PDB entry 6V93 | electron microscopy, 3.10 A resolution | chains A and P of the 7 polymer chains in the assembly

# Chain A
Name: DNA polymerase zeta catalytic subunit
Organism: Saccharomyces cerevisiae (strain ATCC 204508 / S288c)
Notes: EC 2.7.7.7
UniProtKB: P14284 (DPOZ_YEAST); residues 1-1504 here = UniProt positions 1-1504
Sequence (1538 residues; each row starts with the number of its first residue; numbers below 1 keep their minus sign (Met-33 is residue -33)):
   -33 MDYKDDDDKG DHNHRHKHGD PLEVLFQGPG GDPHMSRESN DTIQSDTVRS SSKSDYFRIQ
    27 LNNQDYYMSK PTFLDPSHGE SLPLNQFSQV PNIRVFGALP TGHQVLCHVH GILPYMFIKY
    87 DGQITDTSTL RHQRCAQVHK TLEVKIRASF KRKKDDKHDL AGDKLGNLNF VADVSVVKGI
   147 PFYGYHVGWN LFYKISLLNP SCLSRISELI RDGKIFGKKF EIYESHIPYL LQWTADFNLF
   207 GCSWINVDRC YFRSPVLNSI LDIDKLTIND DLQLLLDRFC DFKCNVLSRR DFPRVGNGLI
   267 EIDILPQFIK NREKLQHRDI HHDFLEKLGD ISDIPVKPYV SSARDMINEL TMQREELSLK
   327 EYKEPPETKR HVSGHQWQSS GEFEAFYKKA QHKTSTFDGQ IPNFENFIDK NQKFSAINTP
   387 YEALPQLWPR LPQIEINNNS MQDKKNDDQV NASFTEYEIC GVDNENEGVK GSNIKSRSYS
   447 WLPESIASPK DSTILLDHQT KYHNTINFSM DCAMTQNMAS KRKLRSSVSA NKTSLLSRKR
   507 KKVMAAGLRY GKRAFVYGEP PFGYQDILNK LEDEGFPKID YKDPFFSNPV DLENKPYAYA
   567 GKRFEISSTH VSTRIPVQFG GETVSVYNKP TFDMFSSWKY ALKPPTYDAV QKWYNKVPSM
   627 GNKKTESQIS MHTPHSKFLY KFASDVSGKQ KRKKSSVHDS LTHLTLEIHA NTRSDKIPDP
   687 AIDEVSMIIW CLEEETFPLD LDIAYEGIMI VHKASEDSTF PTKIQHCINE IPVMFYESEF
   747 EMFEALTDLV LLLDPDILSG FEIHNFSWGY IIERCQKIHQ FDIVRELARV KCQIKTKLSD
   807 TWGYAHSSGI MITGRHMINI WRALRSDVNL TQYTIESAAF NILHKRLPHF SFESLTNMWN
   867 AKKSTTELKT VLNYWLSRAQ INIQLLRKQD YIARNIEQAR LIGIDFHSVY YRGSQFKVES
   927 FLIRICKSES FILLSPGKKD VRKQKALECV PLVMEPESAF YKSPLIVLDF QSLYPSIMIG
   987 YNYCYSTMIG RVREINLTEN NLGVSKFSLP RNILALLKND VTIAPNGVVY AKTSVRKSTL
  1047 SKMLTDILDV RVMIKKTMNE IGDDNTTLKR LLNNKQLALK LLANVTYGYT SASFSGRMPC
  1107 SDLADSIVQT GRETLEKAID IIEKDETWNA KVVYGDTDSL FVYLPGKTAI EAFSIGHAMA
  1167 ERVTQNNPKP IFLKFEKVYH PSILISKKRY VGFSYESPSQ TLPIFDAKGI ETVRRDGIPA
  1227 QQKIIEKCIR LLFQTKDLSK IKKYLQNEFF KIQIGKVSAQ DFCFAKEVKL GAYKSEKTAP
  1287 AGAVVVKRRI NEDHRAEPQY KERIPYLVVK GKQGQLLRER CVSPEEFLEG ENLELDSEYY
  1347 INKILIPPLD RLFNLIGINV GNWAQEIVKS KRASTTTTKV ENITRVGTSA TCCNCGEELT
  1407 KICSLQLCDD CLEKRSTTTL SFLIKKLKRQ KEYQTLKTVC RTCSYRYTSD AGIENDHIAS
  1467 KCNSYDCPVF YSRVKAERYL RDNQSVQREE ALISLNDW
Unresolved in the structure: -33 to 19, 118-129, 295-301, 363-364, 401-511, 625-661, 721-722, 799-804, 1373-1418, 1502-1504
Construct notes: initiating methionine (-33); expression tag (-32 to 0)
Swiss-Prot annotation at these positions:
  - zinc finger: Cys1398 to Cys1417 (CysA-type)
  - motif: Cys1446 to Cys1473 (CysB motif)
  - binding site (Zn(2+)): Cys1398, Cys1401, Cys1414, Cys1417
  - binding site ([4Fe-4S] cluster): Cys1446, Cys1449, Cys1468, Cys1473
Metal / ion sites: Ca2+ site 1: Asp975, Phe976, Asp1144 (together with 2'-deoxycytidine-5'-triphosphate); Ca2+ site 2: Asp1144, Ser1145; 4Fe-4S cluster Fe: Cys1446, Cys1449, Cys1468, Cys1473
Ligand contacts:
  - 2'-deoxycytidine-5'-triphosphate (DCP): Asp975, Phe976, Gln977, Ser978, Leu979, Tyr980, Pro981, Arg1057, Lys1086, Leu1087, Asn1090, Tyr1093, Asp1144
  - 4Fe-4S cluster (SF4): Arg852, Leu853, Pro854, Cys1446, Cys1449, Cys1468, Ser1470, Cys1473, Val1475, Phe1476, Arg1479
What the authors report for this chain:
  - catalytic residues: Asp975, Asp1144
  - binding site for the 30-nt DNA strand: Leu1087, Asn1090, Val1091, Tyr1093, Gly1094
  - binding site for 2'-deoxycytidine-5'-triphosphate: Tyr980

# Chain P
Molecule: 30-nt DNA strand
Sequence (30 nucleotides; each row starts with the number of its first residue):
    86 TAATGGTAGG GGAGGGAATC CCTCCCCTAC
Unresolved in the structure: 86-104

# How chain A and chain P interact
Residue-residue contacts (28; chain A residue first):
  Asp1142(A) with DC115(P), sugar contact
  Thr1143(A) with DC115(P), sugar contact
  Asp1144(A) with DC115(P), sugar contact
  Lys1194(A) with DA114(P), hydrogen bond to the base; DC115(P), sugar contact
  Tyr1196(A) with DC115(P), hydrogen bond to the phosphate
  Lys1214(A) with DA114(P), phosphate contact; DC115(P), phosphate contact
  Gly1215(A) with DT113(P), phosphate contact; DA114(P), hydrogen bond to the phosphate
  Val1219(A) with DA114(P), phosphate contact
  Arg1220(A) with DC111(P), hydrogen bond to the base; DC112(P), hydrogen bond to the base; DT113(P), sugar contact
  Arg1221(A) with DC112(P), phosphate contact; DT113(P), salt bridge to the phosphate
  Asp1222(A) with DC112(P), sugar contact
  Ala1271(A) with DC112(P), phosphate contact
  Lys1272(A) with DC112(P), phosphate contact
  Glu1273(A) with DC111(P), phosphate contact; DC112(P), hydrogen bond to the phosphate
  Tyr1279(A) with DC110(P), phosphate contact; DC111(P), hydrogen bond to the phosphate
  Lys1280(A) with DC109(P), phosphate contact; DC110(P), salt bridge to the phosphate
  Thr1284(A) with DC109(P), phosphate contact; DC110(P), sugar contact
  Pro1286(A) with DC111(P), phosphate contact
Interface residues without a listed pair, chain A (23 interface residues in all): Ala1213, Val1274, Lys1275, Ala1278, Arg1309

# In short
The interface between chain A and chain P involves 23 residues on one side and 7 on the other, with 7 hydrogen
bonds and 2 salt bridges. Polar pairs include Lys1194(A)-DA114(P), Arg1220(A)-DC111(P) and
Arg1220(A)-DC112(P). The paper reports catalytic residues Asp975(A) and Asp1144(A); a binding site for the
30-nt DNA strand at Leu1087(A), Asn1090(A) and Val1091(A) among others.
Chain A is DNA polymerase zeta catalytic subunit (Saccharomyces cerevisiae (strain ATCC 204508 / S288c)) and
chain P is a 30-nt DNA strand; the structure, Structure of DNA Polymerase Zeta/DNA/dNTP Ternary Complex, was
determined by electron microscopy, deposited together with 6V8P.
